Entry 4MZL (X-ray diffraction, 2.01 A resolution); this record covers chains A and C.

# Chain A
Protein: Myosin A tail domain interacting protein
Organism: Plasmodium falciparum 3D7
UniProt: Q8I4W8 (Q8I4W8_PLAF7); residue numbers follow UniProt; this construct covers 61-204
Amino-acid sequence (145 residues; numbered 60 to 204; the number before each row is that of its first residue):
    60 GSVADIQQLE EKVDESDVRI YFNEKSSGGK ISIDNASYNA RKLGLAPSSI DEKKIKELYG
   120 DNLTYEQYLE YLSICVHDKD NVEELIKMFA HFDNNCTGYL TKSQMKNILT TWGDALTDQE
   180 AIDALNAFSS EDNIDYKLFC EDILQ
Unresolved in the structure: 60-66
Construct notes: expression tag (60)

# Chain C
Protein: hydrogen bond surrogate (HBS) myoA helix mimetic
Amino-acid sequence (17 residues; each row starts with the number of its first residue):
   800 NIXSLLRVQA HIRKKMV
Modified / non-standard residues: X5H ((E)-6-(2-hydroxy-2-oxoethylamino)hex-4-enoic acid) at position 802
Covalent attachments: covalent link Asn800-X5H_802

# How chain A and chain C interact
Contacting residue pairs (52):
  Tyr97(A) - Val816(C)  hydrophobic
  Arg100(A) - Arg812(C)
  Arg100(A) - Lys813(C)
  Arg100(A) - Val816(C)
  Lys101(A) - Val816(C)
  Gly103(A) - Lys813(C)
  Leu104(A) - Lys813(C)
  Ala105(A) - Arg806(C)  hydrogen bond (backbone-side chain)
  Ala105(A) - Ala809(C)
  Ala105(A) - His810(C)
  Pro106(A) - Ala809(C)
  Ser107(A) - Arg806(C)
  Ile109(A) - Leu805(C)  hydrophobic
  His136(A) - Arg806(C)  hydrogen bond
  Asp139(A) - Arg806(C)  salt bridge
  Asp139(A) - His810(C)  salt bridge
  Glu143(A) - Ser803(C)
  Leu144(A) - Arg806(C)
  Leu144(A) - Val807(C)
  Lys146(A) - Asn800(C)
  Lys146(A) - X5H_802(C)
  Lys146(A) - Ser803(C)
  Met147(A) - Asn800(C)
  Met147(A) - Ser803(C)
  Phe148(A) - Val807(C)  hydrophobic
  His150(A) - Asn800(C)
  Ile167(A) - Leu804(C)
  Leu168(A) - Val807(C)  hydrophobic
  Leu168(A) - Gln808(C)  hydrogen bond (backbone-side chain)
  Leu168(A) - Ile811(C)  hydrophobic
  Trp171(A) - Ile801(C)  hydrophobic
  Trp171(A) - Leu804(C)  hydrophobic
  Trp171(A) - Gln808(C)  hydrogen bond (backbone-side chain)
  Gly172(A) - Leu805(C)
  Gly172(A) - Gln808(C)
  Asp173(A) - Leu805(C)
  Asp173(A) - Gln808(C)  hydrogen bond (backbone-side chain)
  Asp173(A) - Arg812(C)  hydrogen bond (backbone-side chain)
  Ala174(A) - Gln808(C)
  Ala174(A) - Arg812(C)  hydrogen bond (backbone-side chain)
  Leu175(A) - Ile811(C)  hydrophobic
  Leu175(A) - Arg812(C)
  Glu179(A) - Met815(C)
  Ala183(A) - Ile811(C)  hydrophobic
  Phe198(A) - Ile811(C)  hydrophobic
  Ile202(A) - Val807(C)
  Ile202(A) - His810(C)
  Ile202(A) - Lys813(C)  hydrogen bond (backbone-side chain)
  Leu203(A) - His810(C)
  Leu203(A) - Lys813(C)
  Gln204(A) - Lys813(C)  hydrogen bond (backbone-side chain)
  Gln204(A) - Lys814(C)
Also at the interface, not in a pair above, chain A (32 interface residues in all): Ser108, Asp110

# Overview
32 residues of chain A and 17 residues of chain C are in contact; the contacts include 9 hydrogen bonds and 2
salt bridges. Among the polar pairs are Asp139(A)-Arg806(C), Asp139(A)-His810(C) and Ala105(A)-Arg806(C).
Here chain A is Myosin A tail domain interacting protein (Plasmodium falciparum 3D7) and chain C is hydrogen
bond surrogate (HBS) myoA helix mimetic. Entry 4MZL (Crystal Structure of MTIP from Plasmodium falciparum in
complex with HBS myoA, a hydrogen bond surrogate ...) was determined by X-ray diffraction together with 4MZJ
and 4MZK from the same study.
